PDB entry 1QQP | X-ray diffraction, 1.90 A resolution | chains 2 and 4 of the 4 polymer chains in the assembly

# Chain 2
Molecule: Protein (genome polyprotein)
Source organism: Foot-and-mouth disease virus
UniProtKB: P03305 (POLG_FMDVO); residues 1-218 here correspond to UniProt positions 287-504 (UniProt number = residue number + 286)
Chain sequence (218 residues; each row starts with the number of its first residue):
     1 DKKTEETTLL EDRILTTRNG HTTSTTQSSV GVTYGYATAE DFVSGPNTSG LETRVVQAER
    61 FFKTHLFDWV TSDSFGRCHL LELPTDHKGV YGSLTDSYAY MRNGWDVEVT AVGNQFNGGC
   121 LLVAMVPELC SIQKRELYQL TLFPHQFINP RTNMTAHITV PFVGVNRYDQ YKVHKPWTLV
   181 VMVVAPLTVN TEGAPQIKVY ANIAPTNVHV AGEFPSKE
Not modelled in the structure: 5-6
Residues lining bound ligands: n,O6-disulfo-glucosamine (SGN; 2-deoxy-6-O-sulfo-2-(sulfoamino)-alpha-D-glucopyranose): Lys134, Arg135, Tyr138
Swiss-Prot annotation at these positions:
  - site: Glu218 (Cleavage)

# Chain 4
Molecule: Protein (genome polyprotein)
Source organism: Foot-and-mouth disease virus
UniProtKB: P03305 (POLG_FMDVO); residues 1-85 here correspond to UniProt positions 202-286 (UniProt number = residue number + 201)
Chain sequence (85 residues; row label = number of the first residue in the row):
     1 GAGQSSPATG SQNQSGNTGS IINNYYMQQY QNSMDTQLGN DAISGGSNEG STDTTSTHTT
    61 NTQNNDWFSK LASSAFSGLF GALLA
Not modelled in the structure: 1-14, 40-64
Construct notes: conflict Asn40 (Asp241 in P03305), Asp41 (Asn242 in P03305)
Swiss-Prot annotation at these positions:
  - site: Ala85 (Cleavage)
  - lipidation: Gly1 (N-myristoyl glycine)

# How chain 2 and chain 4 interact
Contacting residue pairs (9):
  Lys2(2) - Phe80(4)
  Tyr34(2) - Trp67(4)
  Tyr36(2) - Trp67(4)
  Tyr36(2) - Phe68(4)  hydrophobic
  Ala37(2) - Trp67(4)  hydrophobic
  Phe42(2) - Leu38(4)
  Phe42(2) - Gly39(4)
  Pro46(2) - Leu38(4)
  Arg167(2) - Leu38(4)
Also at the interface, not in a pair above, chain 2 (11 interface residues in all): Gly35, Thr38, Ser44, Gly45

# Overview
The interface between chain 2 and chain 4 involves 11 residues on one side and 5 on the other. Ligands of
chain 2: n,O6-disulfo-glucosamine.
Here chain 2 is Protein (genome polyprotein) and chain 4 is Protein (genome polyprotein), both from
Foot-and-mouth disease virus. Entry 1QQP (Foot-and-mouth disease virus/ oligosaccharide receptor complex) was
determined by X-ray diffraction.
